4BLD - chains A and E; structure by X-ray diffraction, 2.80 A resolution.

== Chain A ==
Molecule: Maltose-binding periplasmic protein, suppressor of fused homolog
Source organism: Escherichia coli
Notes: fragment: mbpp residues 29-392, sufuh residues 32-278, 361-483
UniProt: chimeric construct of P0AEX9, Q9UMX1: residues 2-368 from P0AEX9 (MALE_ECOLI) positions 27-393 (UniProt number = residue number + 25); residues 372-618 from Q9UMX1 positions 32-278 (UniProt number = residue number - 340); residues 626-718 from Q9UMX1 positions 361-453 (UniProt number = residue number - 265); residues 719-745 from Q9UMX1 positions 457-483 (UniProt number = residue number - 262)
Chain sequence (753 residues; row label = number of the first residue in the row):
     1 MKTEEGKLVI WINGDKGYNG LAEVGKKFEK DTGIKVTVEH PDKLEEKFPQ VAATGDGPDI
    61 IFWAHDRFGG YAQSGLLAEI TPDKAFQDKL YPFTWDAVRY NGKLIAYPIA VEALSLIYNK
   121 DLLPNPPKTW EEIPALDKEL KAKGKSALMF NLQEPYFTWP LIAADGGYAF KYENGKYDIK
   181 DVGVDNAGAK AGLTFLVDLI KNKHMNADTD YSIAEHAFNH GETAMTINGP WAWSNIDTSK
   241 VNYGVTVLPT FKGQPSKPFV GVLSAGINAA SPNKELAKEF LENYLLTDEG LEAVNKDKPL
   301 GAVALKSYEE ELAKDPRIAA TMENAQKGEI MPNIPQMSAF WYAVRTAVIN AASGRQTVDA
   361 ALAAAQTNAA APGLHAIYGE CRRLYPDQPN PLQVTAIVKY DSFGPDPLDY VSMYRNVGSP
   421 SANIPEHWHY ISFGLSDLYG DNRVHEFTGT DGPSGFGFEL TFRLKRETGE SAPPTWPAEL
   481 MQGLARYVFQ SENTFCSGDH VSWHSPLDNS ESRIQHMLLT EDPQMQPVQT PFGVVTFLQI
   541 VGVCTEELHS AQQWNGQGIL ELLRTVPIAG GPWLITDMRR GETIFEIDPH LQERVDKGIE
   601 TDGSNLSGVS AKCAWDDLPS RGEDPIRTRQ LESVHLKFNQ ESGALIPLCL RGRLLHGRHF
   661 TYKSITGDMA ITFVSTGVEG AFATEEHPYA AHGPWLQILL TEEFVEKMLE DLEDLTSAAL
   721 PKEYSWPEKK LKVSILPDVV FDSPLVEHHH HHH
Disordered / not traced: 618-626, 715-717, 741-747
Differences from the reference sequence: expression tag (1, 746-753); engineered mutation Thr3 (Ile28 in P0AEX9), Ala360 (Glu385 in P0AEX9), Ala363 (Lys388 in P0AEX9), Ala364 (Asp389 in P0AEX9), Asn368 (Arg393 in P0AEX9), Asp401 (Trp61 in Q9UMX1), Ser402 (Leu62 in Q9UMX1), Phe403 (Gly63 in Q9UMX1), Ala718 (Pro453 in Q9UMX1), Ala719 (Lys457 in Q9UMX1); linker (369-371, 619-622, 625)
Swiss-Prot annotation at these positions:
  - cross-link: Lys597 (Glycyl lysine isopeptide (Lys-Gly) (interchain with G-Cter in ubiquitin))
  - modified residue: Ser743 (Phosphoserine)
From the paper describing this entry:
  - contacts within the chain: His504-Glu641
  - disease-associated variants - R463C: decreased signaling (citing earlier work)
  - disease-associated variants - M481R (citing earlier work)

== Chain E ==
Molecule: Transcriptional activator GLI3
UniProt: P10071 (GLI3_HUMAN); numbering as in UniProt (aligned over 328-344)
Chain sequence (17 residues; numbered 328 to 344; the number before each row is that of its first residue):
   328 SSASGSYGHL SASAISP
Disordered / not traced: 328-332, 341-344

== Interface between chain A and chain E ==
Pairs across the interface - 39 pairs, chain A then chain E:
  Tyr487(A) with His336(E), hydrogen bond; Ala339(E), hydrophobic
  Phe495(A) with His336(E)
  Gly498(A) with Ser333(E)
  Asp499(A) with Ser333(E); Tyr334(E), hydrogen bond (side chain-backbone); His336(E), salt bridge
  His500(A) with Tyr334(E), hydrogen bond (backbone-backbone); Gly335(E); His336(E), hydrogen bond (backbone-backbone)
  Val501(A) with His336(E); Ala339(E), hydrophobic
  Ser502(A) with His336(E), hydrogen bond (backbone-backbone); Leu337(E); Ser338(E), hydrogen bond (side chain-backbone); Ala339(E)
  Trp503(A) with Ala339(E), hydrophobic; Ser340(E)
  His504(A) with Ser338(E)
  Gln552(A) with Leu337(E)
  Asn605(A) with Ser333(E), hydrogen bond
  Leu606(A) with Ser333(E)
  Ser607(A) with Ser333(E), hydrogen bond (backbone-backbone); Tyr334(E)
  Gly608(A) with Ser333(E); Tyr334(E); Gly335(E), hydrogen bond (backbone-backbone)
  Val609(A) with Tyr334(E); Gly335(E); Leu337(E), hydrophobic
  Ser610(A) with Tyr334(E); Gly335(E), hydrogen bond (backbone-backbone); His336(E); Leu337(E), hydrogen bond (backbone-backbone)
  Ala611(A) with Leu337(E), hydrophobic
  Glu641(A) with Leu337(E); Ser338(E), hydrogen bond
  Leu645(A) with Leu337(E), hydrophobic
  Lys663(A) with Tyr334(E)
Interface residues without a listed pair, chain A (22 interface residues in all): Asn493, Thr494
The authors on this interface:
  - residue pairs: Tyr487(A)-His336(E) (hydrogen bond), Asp499(A)-His336(E) (hydrogen bond)
  - interface residues, chain A: Val609(A), Ala611(A), Glu641(A), Leu645(A)

== Overview ==
The interface between chain A and chain E involves 22 residues on one side and 8 on the other, with 12
hydrogen bonds and 1 salt bridge. Polar contacts include Asp499(A)-His336(E), Tyr487(A)-His336(E) and
Asp499(A)-Tyr334(E). The authors report hydrogen bonds between Tyr487(A) and His336(E) and Asp499(A) and
His336(E). From the paper: R463C of chain A reduces signaling; interface residues Val609(A), Ala611(A) and
Glu641(A) among others.
Chain A is Maltose-binding periplasmic protein, suppressor of fused homolog (Escherichia coli) and chain E is
Transcriptional activator GLI3; the structure, Crystal structure of a human Suppressor of fused (SUFU)-GLI3p
complex, was determined by X-ray diffraction together with 4BL8, 4BL9, 4BLA and 4BLB from the same study.
